9CUB - chains A and B; structure by X-ray diffraction, 1.87 A resolution.

Chain A (and B):
Protein: Stimulator of interferon genes protein
Organism: Homo sapiens
Notes: engineered mutation(s): G230A/R293Q variant; chain B of this document is another copy of the same molecule, construct and numbering; everything in this record applies to it too
UniProt: Q86WV6 (STING_HUMAN); residues 155-341 here = UniProt positions 155-341
Amino-acid sequence (210 residues; numbered 132 to 341; the number before each row is that of its first residue):
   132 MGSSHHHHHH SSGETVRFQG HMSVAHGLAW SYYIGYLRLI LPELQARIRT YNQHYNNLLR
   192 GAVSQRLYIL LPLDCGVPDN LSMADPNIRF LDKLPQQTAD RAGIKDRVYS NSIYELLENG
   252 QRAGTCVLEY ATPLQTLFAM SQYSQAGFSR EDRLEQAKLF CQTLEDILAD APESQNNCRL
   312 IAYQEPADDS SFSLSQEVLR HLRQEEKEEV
Not modelled in the structure: 132-152, 229-237, 318-322, 339-341 (chain B: 132-152, 186-193, 227-237, 304, 317-321, 337-341)
Construct notes: initiating methionine (132); expression tag (133-154); variant Ala230 (Gly in Q86WV6), Gln293 (Arg in Q86WV6); conflict Arg232 (His in Q86WV6)
Ligand contacts: A1A3A (1,1'-[(2E)-but-2-ene-1,4-diyl]bis{2-[(1-ethyl-3-methyl-1H-pyrazole-5-carbonyl)amino]-7-methoxy-1H-1,3-benzimidazole-5-carboxamide}): Leu159, Ser162, Tyr163, Gly166, Tyr167, Val239, Tyr240, Ser241, Asn242, Glu260, Thr263, Pro264
UniProt features mapped onto this chain:
  - region: Glu340, Val341 (C-terminal tail (CTT))
  - binding site (2',3'-cGAMP): Ser162, Tyr167, Arg238, Thr263
  - binding site (3',3'-c-di-GMP): Ser162, Tyr167, Arg238 to Ser241, Thr263
  - binding site (2',3'-cUAMP): Tyr167, Arg238, Thr263
  - modified residue: Thr229 (Phosphothreonine), Ser241 (Phosphoserine)
  - cross-link (Glycyl lysine isopeptide (Lys-Gly)): Lys236 (interchain with G-Cter in ubiquitin), Lys338 (interchain with G-Cter in SUMO)
  - natural variant: Val155 (V155M: In SAVI), Arg284 (R284S: Found in a 9-month-old patient who died following a fever and severe neck abscess without indication of any severe bacterial infection), Gln293 (R293Q: this construct carries the variant)
  - mutagenesis: Gly158 (G158A: Constitutively active mutant that promotes the production of type I interferon in absence of cGAMP ligand; G158E: Abolished homodimerization and activation ...), Ser162 (S162A: Slight decrease in c-di-GMP-binding. Renders the enzyme sensitive to 5,6-dimethylxanthenone 4-acetic acid (DMXAA) drug, leading to activation of the STING1 pathway ...), Gly166 (G166S: Slight decrease in c-di-GMP-binding), Arg178 to Arg180 (Abolishes the endoplasmic reticulum location), Lys236 (K236R: Loss of deubiquitination by USP44), Arg238 to Tyr240 (Strong decrease in cGAMP-binding without affecting interaction with TBK1. Abolished ability to induce autophagy), Arg238 (R238A: Abolished cGAMP-binding. Abolished ability to induce autophagy), Tyr240 (Y240A: Abolished cGAMP-binding; Y240S: Strong decrease in c-di-GMP-binding), Asn242 (N242A: Strong decrease in c-di-GMP and cGAMP-binding), Glu260 (E260A: Strong decrease in c-di-GMP and cGAMP-binding), Thr263 (T263A: Strong decrease in c-di-GMP-binding), Pro264 (P264A: Strong decrease in c-di-GMP-binding), 8 further mutagenesis entries in UniProt
Reported in the primary citation:
  - contacts within the chain: Val155-Met271
  - mutagenesis - M271A, M271L, M271V: increased signaling
  - mutagenesis - M271I: unchanged signaling
  - mutagenesis - V155M/M271S, V155M/M271G: abolished signaling
  - mutagenesis - V155M/M271A, V155M/M271I, V155M/M271V, V155M/M271L: decreased signaling
  - disease-associated variants - G158A: increased signaling (proposed by the authors, not directly observed)

Interface between chain A and chain B:
Pairs across the interface (26):
  Ser154(A) - Ser154(B)
  Ser154(A) - Val155(B)
  Val155(A) - Ser154(B)
  His157(A) - Ala277(B)  hydrogen bond (side chain-backbone)
  Gly158(A) - Leu159(B)
  Leu159(A) - Gly158(B)
  Leu159(A) - Ser162(B)
  Trp161(A) - Met271(B)  hydrophobic
  Trp161(A) - Gln276(B)
  Trp161(A) - Ala277(B)
  Ser162(A) - Leu159(B)
  Ser162(A) - Thr267(B)
  Ile165(A) - Ala270(B)  hydrophobic
  Ile165(A) - Tyr274(B)  hydrophobic
  Arg169(A) - Tyr274(B)  hydrogen bond
  Thr267(A) - Trp161(B)
  Thr267(A) - Ser162(B)
  Ala270(A) - Ile165(B)  hydrophobic
  Met271(A) - His157(B)
  Met271(A) - Trp161(B)  hydrophobic
  Tyr274(A) - Trp161(B)  hydrophobic
  Tyr274(A) - Tyr164(B)  hydrogen bond
  Gln276(A) - Asp297(B)  hydrogen bond (side chain-backbone)
  Gln276(A) - Ile298(B)  hydrogen bond (side chain-backbone)
  Ala277(A) - His157(B)  hydrogen bond (backbone-side chain)
  Ala277(A) - Trp161(B)
Other interface residues (no listed pair), chain A (17 interface residues in all): Tyr164, Gln266
Other interface residues (no listed pair), chain B (18 interface residues in all): Thr294

In short:
17 residues of chain A and 18 residues of chain B are in contact, with 6 hydrogen bonds. Among the polar pairs
are His157(A)-Ala277(B), Arg169(A)-Tyr274(B) and Tyr274(A)-Tyr164(B). From the paper: M271A, M271L and M271V
of chain A, among others, increase signaling; contacts within the chain involving Met271(A) and Val155(A); 11
substitutions were tested in all.
Both chains are Stimulator of interferon genes protein (Homo sapiens). Entry 9CUB (Human STING G230A/R293Q
variant bound to diABZI-a1) was determined by X-ray diffraction, deposited together with 9CUA, 9CUC, 9CUD and
9CUE.
